PDB entry 1LB4 | X-ray diffraction, 2.40 A resolution | chain A

== Chain A ==
Protein: TNF receptor-associated factor 6
From: Homo sapiens
UniProtKB: Q9Y4K3 (TRAF6_HUMAN); residue numbers follow UniProt; this construct covers 348-504
Amino-acid sequence (159 residues; each row starts with the number of its first residue):
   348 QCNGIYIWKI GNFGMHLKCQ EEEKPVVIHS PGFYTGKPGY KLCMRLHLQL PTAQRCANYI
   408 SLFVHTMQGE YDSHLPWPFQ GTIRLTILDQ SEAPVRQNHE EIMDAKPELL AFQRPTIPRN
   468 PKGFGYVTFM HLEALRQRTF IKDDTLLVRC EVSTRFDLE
Not modelled in the structure: 465-468
Sequence notes: cloning artifact (505-506)
Curated features (UniProtKB/Swiss-Prot):
  - cross-link: Lys453 (Glycyl lysine isopeptide (Lys-Gly) (interchain with G-Cter in SUMO))
  - mutagenesis: Lys453 (K453R: Loss of SUMO1-modification and c-myb-mediated transcriptional repressive activation)

== Summary ==
Curated annotation (UniProt) lists one mutagenesis site.
Chain A is TNF receptor-associated factor 6 (Homo sapiens); the structure, TRAF6 apo structure, was determined
by X-ray diffraction (same publication as 1LB5 and 1LB6).
